Entry 3OZW (X-ray diffraction, 2.30 A resolution); this record covers chain A.

Chain A:
Protein: Flavohemoglobin
From: Ralstonia eutropha
Notes: EC 1.14.12.17
Reference sequence: P39662 (HMP_RALEH); residues 1-403 here = UniProt positions 1-403
Chain sequence (403 residues; numbered 1 to 403; the number before each row is that of its first residue):
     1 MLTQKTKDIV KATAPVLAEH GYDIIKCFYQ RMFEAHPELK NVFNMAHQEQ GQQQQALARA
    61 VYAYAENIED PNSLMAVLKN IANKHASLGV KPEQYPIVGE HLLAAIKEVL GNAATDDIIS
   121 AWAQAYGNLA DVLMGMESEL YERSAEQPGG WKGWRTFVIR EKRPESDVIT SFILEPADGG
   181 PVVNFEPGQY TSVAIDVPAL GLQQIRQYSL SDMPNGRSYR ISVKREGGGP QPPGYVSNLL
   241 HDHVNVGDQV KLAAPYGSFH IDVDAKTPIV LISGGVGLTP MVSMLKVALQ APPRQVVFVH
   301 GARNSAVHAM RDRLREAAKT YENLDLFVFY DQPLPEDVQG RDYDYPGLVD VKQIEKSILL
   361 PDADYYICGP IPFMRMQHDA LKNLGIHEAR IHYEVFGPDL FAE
Bound ions: heme Fe: His-85 (together with KKK)
Small-molecule neighbours:
  - DGG (1-[glycerolylphosphonyl]-2-[8-(2-hexyl-cyclopropyl)-octanal-1-yl]-3-[hexadecanal-1-yl]-glycerol): Ala-60, Val-61, Ala-63, Tyr-64, Asn-67, Ser-73, Leu-74, Val-77, Ile-81, Leu-102, Ile-106, Trp-122, Tyr-126, Leu-129, Glu-403
  - FAD (flavin-adenine dinucleotide): Asn-44, Ala-46, Gln-48, Glu-49, Gln-50, Lys-84, Tyr-190, Arg-206, Gln-207, Tyr-208, Ser-209, Ser-222, Val-223, Lys-224, Glu-226, Gly-227, Gln-231, Pro-232, Pro-233, Gly-234, Tyr-235, Val-236, Ser-237, Asn-238, Val-276, Thr-279, Glu-394, Val-395, Phe-396, Gly-397
  - heme (HEM): Leu-39, Val-42, Phe-43, Asn-44, Ile-81, Lys-84, His-85, Leu-88, Val-90, Gln-94, Tyr-95, Val-98, Tyr-126, Leu-129, Ala-130, Leu-133, Gly-397, Pro-398, Asp-399
  - KKK (1-acetyl-4-(4-{[(2R,4S)-2-(2,4-dichlorophenyl)-2-(1H-imidazol-1-ylmethyl)-1,3-dioxolan-4-yl]methoxy}phenyl)piperazine): Ile-25, Phe-28, Tyr-29, Phe-43, Asn-44, Ala-46, Gln-50, Gln-52, Gln-53, Ala-56, Leu-57, His-85, Val-98, Leu-102, Gly-397, Pro-398
Curated features (UniProtKB/Swiss-Prot):
  - active site (Charge relay system): Tyr-95, Glu-137
  - binding site (heme b): His-85
  - binding site (FAD): Tyr-190, Arg-206 to Ser-209, Val-395 to Pro-398
  - binding site (NADP(+)): Gly-275 to Pro-280
  - site: Tyr-29 (Involved in heme-bound ligand stabilization and O-O bond activation), Lys-84 (Influences the redox potential of the prosthetic heme and FAD groups), Glu-394 (Influences the redox potential of the prosthetic heme and FAD groups)
  - mutagenesis: Ala-60 (A60Y: Does not affect phospholipid-binding), Val-98 (V98F: Blocks phospholipid-binding)

In short:
Ligands of chain A: heme, flavin-adenine dinucleotide, compound KKK and compound DGG. UniProt lists
active-site residues Tyr-95 and Glu-137, heme b-binding residue His-85, 9 FAD-binding residues and 6
NADP+-binding residues.
Chain A is Flavohemoglobin (Ralstonia eutropha); the structure, The Crystal Structure of flavohemoglobin from
R. eutrophus in complex with ketoconazole, was determined by X-ray diffraction together with 3OZU and 3OZV
from the same study.
